6O7T - chains c and o of the 15 polymer chains in the assembly; structure by electron microscopy, 3.20 A resolution.

== Chain c ==
Name: V-type proton ATPase subunit c''
Organism: Saccharomyces cerevisiae
Reference sequence: P23968 (VATO_YEAST); residues 1-213 here = UniProt positions 1-213
Sequence (213 residues; row label = number of the first residue in the row):
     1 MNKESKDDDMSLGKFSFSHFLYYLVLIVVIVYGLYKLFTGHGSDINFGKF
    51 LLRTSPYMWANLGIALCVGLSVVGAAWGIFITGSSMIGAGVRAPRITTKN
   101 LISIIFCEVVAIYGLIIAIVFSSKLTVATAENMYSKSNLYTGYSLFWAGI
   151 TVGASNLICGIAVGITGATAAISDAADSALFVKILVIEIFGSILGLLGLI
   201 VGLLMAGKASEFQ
Unresolved in the structure: 1-18
UniProt features mapped onto this chain:
  - site: E108 (Essential for proton translocation)
  - mutagenesis: E108 (E108D: Partial inactivation; E108L/Q/V: Inactivation)

== Chain o ==
Name: V-type proton ATPase subunit c'
Organism: Saccharomyces cerevisiae
Reference sequence: P32842 (VATL2_YEAST); residues 1-164 here = UniProt positions 1-164
Sequence (164 residues; row label = number of the first residue in the row):
     1 MSTQLASNIYAPLYAPFFGFAGCAAAMVLSCLGAAIGTAKSGIGIAGIGT
    51 FKPELIMKSLIPVVMSGILAIYGLVVAVLIAGNLSPTEDYTLFNGFMHLS
   101 CGLCVGFACLSSGYAIGMVGDVGVRKYMHQPRLFVGIVLILIFSEVLGLY
   151 GMIVALILNTRGSE
Unresolved in the structure: 1-6, 163-164
UniProt features mapped onto this chain:
  - site: E145 (Essential for proton translocation)
  - mutagenesis: E145 (E145D: Partial inactivation; E145L/Q: Inactivation)

== Interface between chain c and chain o ==
Pairs across the interface (51; chain c residue first):
  F47(c) - F17(o)  hydrophobic
  F47(c) - F18(o)  hydrophobic
  G48(c) - Y14(o)
  L51(c) - Y14(o)  hydrophobic
  L51(c) - F17(o)  hydrophobic
  L52(c) - L13(o)  hydrophobic
  S135(c) - L13(o)
  K136(c) - L13(o)
  K136(c) - P86(o)
  K136(c) - E88(o)
  Y140(c) - P16(o)  hydrophobic
  Y140(c) - F20(o)
  Y140(c) - L84(o)  hydrogen bond (side chain-backbone)
  Y140(c) - S85(o)
  Y140(c) - P86(o)  hydrophobic
  Y143(c) - L13(o)
  Y143(c) - Y14(o)
  Y143(c) - F17(o)
  S144(c) - F20(o)
  W147(c) - F17(o)  hydrogen bond (side chain-backbone)
  W147(c) - F20(o)
  W147(c) - A21(o)  hydrophobic
  W147(c) - A24(o)  hydrophobic
  T151(c) - A24(o)
  T151(c) - M27(o)
  T151(c) - V28(o)
  A154(c) - V28(o)  hydrophobic
  S155(c) - V28(o)
  I158(c) - V28(o)
  I158(c) - C31(o)
  I158(c) - L32(o)  hydrophobic
  I158(c) - A35(o)  hydrophobic
  A162(c) - A35(o)  hydrophobic
  I165(c) - A39(o)  hydrophobic
  T169(c) - A46(o)
  I187(c) - G42(o)
  I187(c) - L60(o)  hydrophobic
  I187(c) - V63(o)  hydrophobic
  F190(c) - V63(o)  hydrophobic
  F190(c) - V64(o)  hydrophobic
  L197(c) - M27(o)
  L197(c) - L74(o)  hydrophobic
  G198(c) - M27(o)
  V201(c) - M27(o)  hydrophobic
  V201(c) - L74(o)  hydrophobic
  L204(c) - V78(o)  hydrophobic
  M205(c) - F20(o)
  M205(c) - C23(o)  hydrophobic
  K208(c) - G82(o)
  K208(c) - L84(o)  hydrogen bond (side chain-backbone)
  K208(c) - P86(o)
Other interface residues (no listed pair), chain c (36 interface residues in all): W59, Y134, S137, L139, F146, I150, A179, K183, I184, V186, L194
Other interface residues (no listed pair), chain o (34 interface residues in all): T38, I43, F51, I56, I71, A77, A81

== Summary ==
36 residues of chain c face 34 of chain o across their interface; the contacts include 3 hydrogen bonds. Polar
contacts include Y140(c)-L84(o), W147(c)-F17(o) and K208(c)-L84(o). From UniProt: one mutagenesis site on
chain c; one mutagenesis site on chain o.
Here chain c is V-type proton ATPase subunit c'' and chain o is V-type proton ATPase subunit c', both from
Saccharomyces cerevisiae. Entry 6O7T (Saccharomyces cerevisiae V-ATPase Vph1-VO) was determined by electron
microscopy together with 6O7U, 6O7V, 6O7W and 6O7X from the same study.
